7VH1 - chains A and B; structure by electron microscopy, 4.20 A resolution (low resolution: residue-level contacts below are approximate; hydrogen-bond / salt-bridge calls are withheld).

Chain A:
Protein: RNA-directed RNA polymerase L
Organism: Machupo virus
Notes: EC 2.7.7.48, 3.1.-.-
UniProt: Q6IUF8 (L_MACHU); residue numbers follow UniProt; this construct covers 1-2209
Chain sequence (2238 residues; numbered 1 to 2238; the number before each row is that of its first residue):
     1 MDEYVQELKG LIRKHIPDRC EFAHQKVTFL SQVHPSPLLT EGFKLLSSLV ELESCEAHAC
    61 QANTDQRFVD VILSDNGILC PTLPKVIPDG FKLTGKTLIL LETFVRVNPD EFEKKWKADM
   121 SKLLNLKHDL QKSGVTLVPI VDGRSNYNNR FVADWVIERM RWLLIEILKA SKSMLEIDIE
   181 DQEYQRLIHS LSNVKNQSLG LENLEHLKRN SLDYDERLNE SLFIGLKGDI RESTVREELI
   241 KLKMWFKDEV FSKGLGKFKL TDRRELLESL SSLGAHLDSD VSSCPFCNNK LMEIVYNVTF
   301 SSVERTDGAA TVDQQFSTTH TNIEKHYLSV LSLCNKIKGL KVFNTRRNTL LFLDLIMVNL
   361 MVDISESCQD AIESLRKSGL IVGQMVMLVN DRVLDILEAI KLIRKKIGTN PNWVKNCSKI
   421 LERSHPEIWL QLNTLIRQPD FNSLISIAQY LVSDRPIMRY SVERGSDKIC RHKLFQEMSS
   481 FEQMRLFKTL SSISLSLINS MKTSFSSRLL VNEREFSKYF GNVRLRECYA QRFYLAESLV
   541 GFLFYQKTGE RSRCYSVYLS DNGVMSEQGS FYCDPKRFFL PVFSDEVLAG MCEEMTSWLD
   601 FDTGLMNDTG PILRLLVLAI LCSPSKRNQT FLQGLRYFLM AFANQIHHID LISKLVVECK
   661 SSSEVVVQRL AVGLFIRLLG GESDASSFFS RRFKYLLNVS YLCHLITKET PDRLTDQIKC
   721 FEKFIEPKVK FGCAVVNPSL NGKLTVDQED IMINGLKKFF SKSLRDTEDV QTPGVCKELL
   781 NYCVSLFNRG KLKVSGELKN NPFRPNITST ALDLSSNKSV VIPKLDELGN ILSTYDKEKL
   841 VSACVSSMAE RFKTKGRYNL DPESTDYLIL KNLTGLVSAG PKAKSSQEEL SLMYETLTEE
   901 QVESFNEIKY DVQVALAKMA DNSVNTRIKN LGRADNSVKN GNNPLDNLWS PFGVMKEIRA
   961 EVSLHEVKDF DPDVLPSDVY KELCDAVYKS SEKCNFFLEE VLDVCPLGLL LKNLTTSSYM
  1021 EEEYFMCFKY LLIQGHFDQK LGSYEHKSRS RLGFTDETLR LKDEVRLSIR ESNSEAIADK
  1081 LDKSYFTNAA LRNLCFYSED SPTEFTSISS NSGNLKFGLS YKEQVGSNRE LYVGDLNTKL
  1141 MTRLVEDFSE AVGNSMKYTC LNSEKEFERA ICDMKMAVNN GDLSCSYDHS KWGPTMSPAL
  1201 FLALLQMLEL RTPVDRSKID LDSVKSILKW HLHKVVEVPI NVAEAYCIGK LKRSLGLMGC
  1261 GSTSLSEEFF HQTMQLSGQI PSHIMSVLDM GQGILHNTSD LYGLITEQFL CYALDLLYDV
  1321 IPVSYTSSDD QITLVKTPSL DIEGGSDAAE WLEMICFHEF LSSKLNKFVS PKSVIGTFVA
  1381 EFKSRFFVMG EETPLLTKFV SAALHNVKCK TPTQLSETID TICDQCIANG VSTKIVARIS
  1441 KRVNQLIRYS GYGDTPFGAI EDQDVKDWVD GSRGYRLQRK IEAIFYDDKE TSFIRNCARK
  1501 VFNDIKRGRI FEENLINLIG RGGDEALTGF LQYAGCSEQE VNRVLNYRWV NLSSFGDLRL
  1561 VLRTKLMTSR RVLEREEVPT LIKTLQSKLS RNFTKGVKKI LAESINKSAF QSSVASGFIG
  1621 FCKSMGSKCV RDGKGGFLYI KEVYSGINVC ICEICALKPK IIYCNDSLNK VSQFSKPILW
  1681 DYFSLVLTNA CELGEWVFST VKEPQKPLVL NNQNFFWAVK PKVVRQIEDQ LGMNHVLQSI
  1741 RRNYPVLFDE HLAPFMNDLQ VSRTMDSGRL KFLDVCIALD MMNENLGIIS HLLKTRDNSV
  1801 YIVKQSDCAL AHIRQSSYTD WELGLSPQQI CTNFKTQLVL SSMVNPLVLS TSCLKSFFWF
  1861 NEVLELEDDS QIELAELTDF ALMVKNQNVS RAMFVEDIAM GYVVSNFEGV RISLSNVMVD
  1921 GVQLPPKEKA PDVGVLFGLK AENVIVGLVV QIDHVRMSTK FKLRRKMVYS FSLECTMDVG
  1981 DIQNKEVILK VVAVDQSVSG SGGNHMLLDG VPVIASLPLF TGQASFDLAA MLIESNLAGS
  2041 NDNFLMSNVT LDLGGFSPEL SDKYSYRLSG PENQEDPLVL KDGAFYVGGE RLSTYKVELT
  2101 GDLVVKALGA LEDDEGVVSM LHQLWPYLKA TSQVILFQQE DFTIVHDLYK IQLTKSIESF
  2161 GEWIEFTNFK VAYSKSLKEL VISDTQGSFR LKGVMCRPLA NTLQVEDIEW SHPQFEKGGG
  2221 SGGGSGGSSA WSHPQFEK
Disordered / not traced: 1, 176-179, 306-320, 462-467, 514-519, 805-819, 875-885, 923-949, 1040-1077, 1250-1263, 1340-1347, 1562-1577, 1592-1611, 1706-1709, 1751-1769, 1817-2238
Construct notes: expression tag (2210-2238)
Swiss-Prot annotation at these positions:
  - active site: Lys115
  - binding site (Mn(2+)): Glu51, Asp89, Glu102
  - binding site (Mg(2+)): Asp1330
Disulfide bonds: Cys55-Cys60, Cys1650-Cys1664, Cys1691-Cys1776

Chain B:
Protein: Maltose/maltodextrin-binding periplasmic protein, RING finger protein Z
Organism: Escherichia coli (strain K12)
UniProt: chimeric construct of P0AEX9, Q6IUF9: residues -392 to -27 from P0AEX9 (MALE_ECOLI) positions 27-392 (UniProt number = residue number + 419); residues 2-94 from Q6IUF9 positions 2-94 (same numbers)
Chain sequence (496 residues; numbered -401 to 94; the number before each row is that of its first residue; numbers below 1 keep their minus sign (Met-401 is residue -401)):
  -401 MHHHHHHHHK IEEGKLVIWI NGDKGYNGLA EVGKKFEKDT GIKVTVEHPD KLEEKFPQVA
  -341 ATGDGPDIIF WAHDRFGGYA QSGLLAEITP DKAFQDKLYP FTWDAVRYNG KLIAYPIAVE
  -281 ALSLIYNKDL LPNPPKTWEE IPALDKELKA KGKSALMFNL QEPYFTWPLI AADGGYAFKY
  -221 ENGKYDIKDV GVDNAGAKAG LTFLVDLIKN KHMNADTDYS IAEAAFNKGE TAMTINGPWA
  -161 WSNIDTSKVN YGVTVLPTFK GQPSKPFVGV LSAGINAASP NKELAKEFLE NYLLTDEGLE
  -101 AVNKDKPLGA VALKSYEEEL AKDPRIAATM ENAQKGEIMP NIPQMSAFWY AVRTAVINAA
   -41 SGRQTVDEAL KDAQTNSSSN NNNNNNNNNL GIELEVLFQG PGSGNCNKPP KRPPNTQTSA
    19 AQPSAEFRRT ALPSLYGRYN CKCCWFADTN LITCNDHYLC LRCHQTMLRN SELCHICWKP
    79 LPTSITVPVE PSAPPP
Disordered / not traced: -401 to 33, 83-94
Construct notes: expression tag (-401 to -393); linker (-26 to 1)
Swiss-Prot annotation at these positions:
  - zinc finger: Cys39 to Cys75 (RING-type)
  - motif: Pro89 to Pro92 (PTAP/PSAP motif)
  - lipidation: Gly2 (N-myristoyl glycine)
Metal / ion sites: Zn2+ site 1: Cys41, Cys42, Cys58, Cys61; Zn2+ site 2: His55, Cys72

Interface between chain A and chain B:
Pairs across the interface - 28 pairs, chain A then chain B:
  Arg263(A) - Phe44(B)
  Phe601(A) - Arg67(B)
  Phe601(A) - Asn68(B)
  Asp602(A) - Arg67(B)
  Ala643(A) - Phe44(B)
  Asp684(A) - Arg60(B)
  Ser686(A) - Cys42(B)
  Ser687(A) - Cys41(B)
  Ser687(A) - Cys61(B)
  Phe689(A) - Cys41(B)
  Phe689(A) - Trp43(B)
  Ser690(A) - Trp43(B)
  Val1178(A) - Arg36(B)
  Asn1179(A) - Arg36(B)
  Gly1181(A) - Arg36(B)
  Phe1378(A) - Arg36(B)
  Phe1378(A) - Trp43(B)
  Phe1378(A) - Phe44(B)
  Val1388(A) - Trp43(B)
  Met1389(A) - Arg36(B)
  Met1389(A) - Cys39(B)
  Met1389(A) - Lys40(B)
  Met1389(A) - Trp43(B)
  Asn1711(A) - Trp76(B)
  Asn1712(A) - His73(B)
  Asn1712(A) - Trp76(B)
  Asn1714(A) - Trp76(B)
  Phe1715(A) - Trp76(B)
Other interface residues (no listed pair), chain A (22 interface residues in all): Phe642, Phe688, Asn1180
Other interface residues (no listed pair), chain B (16 interface residues in all): Gly35, Asn38, Thr64
Interface features reported in the paper:
  - hot spots on chain B (mutagenesis) - W43A: abolished binding to RNA-directed RNA polymerase L (chain A)

Overview:
Chain A and chain B form an interface of 22 and 16 residues respectively. Cys41(B), Cys42(B), Cys58(B) and
Cys61(B) form the Zn2+ site 1. UniProt lists active-site residue Lys115(A), 3 Mn2+-binding residues and
Mg2+-binding residue Asp1330(A) on chain A. The paper reports that W43A of chain B abolishes binding to
RNA-directed RNA polymerase L (chain A).
Chain A is RNA-directed RNA polymerase L (Machupo virus) and chain B is Maltose/maltodextrin-binding
periplasmic protein, RING finger protein Z (Escherichia coli (strain K12)); the structure, Cryo-EM structure
of Machupo virus dimeric L-Z complex, was determined by electron microscopy (same publication as 7VGQ, 7VH2
and 7VH3).
